PDB entry 7NMN | electron microscopy, 3.60 A resolution | chains A and B of the 4 polymer chains in the assembly

== Chain A (and B) ==
Molecule: Potassium/sodium hyperpolarization-activated cyclic nucleotide-gated channel 4, Rabbit HCN4
From: Oryctolagus cuniculus
Notes: chain B of this document is another copy of the same molecule, construct and numbering; everything in this record applies to it too
Reference sequence: Q9TV66 (HCN4_RABIT); numbering as in UniProt (aligned over 1-721)
Sequence (889 residues; each row starts with the number of its first residue):
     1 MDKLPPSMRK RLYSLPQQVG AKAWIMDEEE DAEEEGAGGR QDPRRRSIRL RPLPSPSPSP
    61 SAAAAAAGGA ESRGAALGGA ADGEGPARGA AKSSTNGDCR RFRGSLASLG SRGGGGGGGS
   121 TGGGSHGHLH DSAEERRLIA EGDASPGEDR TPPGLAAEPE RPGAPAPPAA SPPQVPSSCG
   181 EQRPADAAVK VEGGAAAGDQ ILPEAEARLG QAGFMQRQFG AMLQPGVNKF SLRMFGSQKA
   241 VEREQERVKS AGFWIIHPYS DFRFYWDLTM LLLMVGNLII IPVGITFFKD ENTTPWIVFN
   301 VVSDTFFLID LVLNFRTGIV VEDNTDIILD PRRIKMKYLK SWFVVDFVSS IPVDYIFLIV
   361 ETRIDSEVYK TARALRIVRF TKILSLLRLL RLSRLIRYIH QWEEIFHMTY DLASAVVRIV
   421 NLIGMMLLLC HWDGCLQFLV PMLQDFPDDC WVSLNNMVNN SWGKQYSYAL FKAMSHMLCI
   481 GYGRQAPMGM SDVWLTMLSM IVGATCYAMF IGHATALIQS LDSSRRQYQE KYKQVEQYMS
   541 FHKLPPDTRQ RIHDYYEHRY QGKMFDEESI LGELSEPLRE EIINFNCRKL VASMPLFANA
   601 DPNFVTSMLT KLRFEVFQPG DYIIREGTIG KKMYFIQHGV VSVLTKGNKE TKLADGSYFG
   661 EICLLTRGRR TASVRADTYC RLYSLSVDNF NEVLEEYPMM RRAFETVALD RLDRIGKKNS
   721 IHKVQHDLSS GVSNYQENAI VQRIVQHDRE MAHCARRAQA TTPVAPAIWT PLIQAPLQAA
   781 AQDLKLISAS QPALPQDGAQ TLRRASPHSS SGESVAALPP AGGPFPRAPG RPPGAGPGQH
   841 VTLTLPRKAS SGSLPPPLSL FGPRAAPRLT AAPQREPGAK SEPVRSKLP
Disordered / not traced: 1-215, 353-374, 707-889
UniProt features mapped onto this chain:
  - binding site (3',5'-cyclic GMP): Tyr-560, Lys-563, Phe-565, Glu-567
  - binding site (3',5'-cyclic AMP): Gly-660, Glu-661, Cys-663, Arg-670, Thr-671, Val-674, Arg-711
  - modified residue: Ser-145 (Phosphoserine)
  - mutagenesis: His-407 (H407A: Reduces response to cAMP), His-553 (H553A: Reduces response to cAMP), Glu-557 (E557A: Reduces response to cAMP)
From the paper describing this entry:
  - conformationally variable residues (helix shift): Glu-403, Tyr-507, Phe-510, Gln-519
  - mutagenesis - H407A/H553A (Tm change 10 degC): decreased stability

== How chain A and chain B interact ==
Contacting residue pairs (95; chain A residue first):
  Lys-464(A) / Met-490(B)
  Ser-467(A) / Trp-494(B)
  Leu-470(A) / Met-497(B)  hydrophobic
  Phe-471(A) / Tyr-482(B)  hydrophobic
  Phe-471(A) / Pro-487(B)
  Phe-471(A) / Met-497(B)  hydrophobic
  Met-474(A) / Met-497(B)  hydrophobic
  Met-474(A) / Met-500(B)  hydrophobic
  Met-474(A) / Ile-501(B)  hydrophobic
  Ser-475(A) / Tyr-482(B)  hydrogen bond
  Leu-478(A) / Cys-479(B)
  Leu-478(A) / Met-500(B)  hydrophobic
  Leu-478(A) / Ile-501(B)  hydrophobic
  Cys-479(A) / Cys-479(B)
  Ile-480(A) / Cys-479(B)  hydrophobic
  Ile-480(A) / Gly-481(B)
  Ile-480(A) / Tyr-482(B)  hydrophobic
  Ile-480(A) / Met-500(B)  hydrophobic
  Tyr-482(A) / Tyr-482(B)  hydrogen bond (backbone-side chain)
  Gly-483(A) / Tyr-482(B)
  Gly-483(A) / Ala-486(B)
  Arg-484(A) / Ala-486(B)
  Arg-484(A) / Pro-487(B)  hydrogen bond (side chain-backbone)
  Arg-484(A) / Met-488(B)
  Tyr-507(A) / Ala-504(B)
  Tyr-507(A) / Thr-505(B)
  Ile-511(A) / Ala-508(B)  hydrophobic
  Ala-514(A) / Met-509(B)  hydrophobic
  Thr-515(A) / Gly-512(B)
  Gln-519(A) / Gly-512(B)  hydrogen bond (side chain-backbone)
  Gln-519(A) / Ala-516(B)
  Gln-529(A) / Met-408(B)  hydrogen bond (side chain-backbone)
  Gln-529(A) / Tyr-410(B)
  Gln-529(A) / Ser-520(B)  hydrogen bond
  Glu-530(A) / Ser-523(B)
  Glu-530(A) / Arg-526(B)  salt bridge
  Lys-531(A) / Ser-569(B)  hydrogen bond
  Lys-531(A) / Glu-573(B)
  Tyr-532(A) / Thr-409(B)
  Lys-533(A) / Tyr-410(B)  hydrogen bond (side chain-backbone)
  Lys-533(A) / Leu-521(B)
  Lys-533(A) / Ser-523(B)
  Gln-534(A) / Gln-527(B)  hydrogen bond
  Gln-534(A) / Met-564(B)
  Gln-534(A) / Phe-565(B)
  Gln-534(A) / Asp-566(B)
  Val-535(A) / Ile-570(B)  hydrophobic
  Gln-537(A) / Ser-524(B)
  Gln-537(A) / Lys-563(B)
  Tyr-538(A) / Phe-565(B)  hydrophobic
  Tyr-538(A) / Glu-567(B)  hydrogen bond
  Tyr-538(A) / Ile-570(B)  hydrophobic
  Tyr-538(A) / Leu-571(B)
  Tyr-538(A) / Ile-582(B)
  Phe-541(A) / Arg-559(B)
  Phe-541(A) / Gln-561(B)
  Phe-541(A) / Phe-614(B)  hydrophobic
  Phe-541(A) / Arg-681(B)
  His-542(A) / Asn-586(B)  hydrogen bond
  His-542(A) / Tyr-683(B)
  Lys-543(A) / Phe-585(B)
  Leu-544(A) / Phe-585(B)  hydrophobic
  Pro-545(A) / Phe-585(B)
  Thr-548(A) / Ile-582(B)
  Arg-551(A) / Leu-578(B)
  Arg-551(A) / Glu-581(B)  salt bridge
  Ile-552(A) / Leu-578(B)  hydrophobic
  Ile-552(A) / Ile-582(B)  hydrophobic
  His-553(A) / Thr-409(B)
  Tyr-555(A) / Glu-573(B)  hydrogen bond (side chain-backbone)
  Tyr-555(A) / Leu-574(B)
  Tyr-555(A) / Ser-575(B)  hydrogen bond (side chain-backbone)
  Tyr-556(A) / Glu-573(B)  hydrogen bond
  Tyr-556(A) / Leu-574(B)
  Glu-557(A) / Arg-233(B)  salt bridge
  Glu-557(A) / Met-408(B)
  His-558(A) / Arg-233(B)
  His-558(A) / Met-234(B)  hydrogen bond (side chain-backbone)
  Tyr-560(A) / Glu-573(B)  hydrogen bond
  Gln-561(A) / Glu-322(B)
  Gly-562(A) / Met-408(B)
  Val-616(A) / Ser-575(B)
  Gln-618(A) / Leu-578(B)
  Pro-619(A) / Phe-235(B)
  Asp-621(A) / Pro-577(B)
  Arg-625(A) / Glu-580(B)  salt bridge
  Gly-627(A) / Asn-603(B)
  His-638(A) / Asn-324(B)
  His-638(A) / Thr-325(B)  hydrogen bond
  Val-640(A) / Arg-243(B)
  Asp-677(A) / Arg-243(B)  salt bridge
  Tyr-679(A) / Met-234(B)
  Tyr-679(A) / Phe-235(B)
  Tyr-679(A) / Asn-324(B)  hydrogen bond (backbone-side chain)
  Arg-681(A) / Glu-322(B)  salt bridge
Also at the interface, not in a pair above, chain A (63 interface residues in all): Ile-423, Tyr-468, Gly-481, Ile-518, Asp-554, Phe-617, Tyr-622, Lys-652, Arg-669, Thr-678
Also at the interface, not in a pair above, chain B (65 interface residues in all): Gly-236, Ser-237, Ala-240, Asp-323, Glu-404, His-476, Val-493, Thr-496

== Summary ==
63 residues of chain A face 65 of chain B across their interface, with 18 hydrogen bonds and 6 salt bridges.
Polar pairs include Glu-530(A)/Arg-526(B), Arg-551(A)/Glu-581(B) and Glu-557(A)/Arg-233(B). The paper reports
that H407A/H553A of chain A reduce stability; conformational variability at Glu-403(A), Tyr-507(A) and
Phe-510(A) among others.
Both chains are Potassium/sodium hyperpolarization-activated cyclic nucleotide-gated channel 4, Rabbit HCN4
(Oryctolagus cuniculus). Entry 7NMN (Rabbit HCN4 stabilised in amphipol A8-35) was determined by electron
microscopy (same publication as 7NP3 and 7NP4).
